PDB entry 7PFE | electron microscopy, 4.40 A resolution (low resolution: residue-level contacts below are approximate; hydrogen-bond / salt-bridge calls are withheld) | chains f and I of the 11 polymer chains in the assembly

Chain f:
Name: Histone H4
Source organism: Homo sapiens
Reference sequence: P62805 (H4_HUMAN); residues 0-102 here correspond to UniProt positions 1-103 (UniProt number = residue number + 1)
Sequence (103 residues; numbered 0 to 102; the number before each row is that of its first residue; numbering starts at 0):
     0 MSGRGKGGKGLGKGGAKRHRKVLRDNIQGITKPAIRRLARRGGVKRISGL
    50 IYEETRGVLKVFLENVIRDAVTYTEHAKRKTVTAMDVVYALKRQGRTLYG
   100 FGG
Not modelled in the structure: 0-19

Chain I:
Molecule: 177-nt DNA strand
Source organism: synthetic construct
Sequence (177 nucleotides; numbered 208 to 384; the number before each row is that of its first residue):
   208 GCACTGGCCGCCATACTGGAGAATCCCGGTGCCGAGGCCGCTCAATTGGT
   258 CGTAGACAGCTCTAGCACCGCTTAAACGCACGTACGCGCTGTCCCCCGCG
   308 TTTTAACCGCCAAGGGGATTACTCCCTAGTCTCCAGGCACGTGTCAGATA
   358 TATACATCCTGTCATGTAAGTATTAAG

Interface between chain f and chain I:
Pairs across the interface (14; chain f residue first):
  Arg-35(f) with DC304(I)
  Arg-45(f) with DC302(I); DC303(I); DC304(I)
  Ile-46(f) with DC303(I); DC304(I)
  Ser-47(f) with DC303(I)
  Gly-48(f) with DC303(I)
  Tyr-51(f) with DC304(I)
  Arg-78(f) with DG324(I)
  Lys-79(f) with DG323(I); DG324(I)
  Thr-80(f) with DG323(I); DG324(I)
Interface residues without a listed pair, chain f (13 interface residues in all): Arg-39, Lys-44, Leu-49, Lys-77
Interface residues without a listed pair, chain I (6 interface residues in all): DG305

In short:
The interface between chain f and chain I involves 13 residues on one side and 6 on the other.
Chain f is Histone H4 (Homo sapiens) and chain I is a 177-nt DNA strand (synthetic construct); the structure,
Nucleosome 2 of the 4x197 nucleosome array containing H1, was determined by electron microscopy, deposited
together with 7PET, 7PEU, 7PEV, 7PEW, 7PEX, 7PEY and 16 further entries.
